8SUW - chains E and F of the 16 polymer chains in the assembly; structure by electron microscopy, 3.15 A resolution.

[Chain E (and F)]
Molecule: SIR2-like domain-containing protein
Organism: Escherichia coli
Notes: chain F of this document is another copy of the same molecule, construct and numbering; everything in this record applies to it too
Reference sequence: A0A7B5N0T7 (A0A7B5N0T7_ECOLX); residue numbers follow UniProt; this construct covers 1-415
Chain sequence (415 residues; row label = number of the first residue in the row):
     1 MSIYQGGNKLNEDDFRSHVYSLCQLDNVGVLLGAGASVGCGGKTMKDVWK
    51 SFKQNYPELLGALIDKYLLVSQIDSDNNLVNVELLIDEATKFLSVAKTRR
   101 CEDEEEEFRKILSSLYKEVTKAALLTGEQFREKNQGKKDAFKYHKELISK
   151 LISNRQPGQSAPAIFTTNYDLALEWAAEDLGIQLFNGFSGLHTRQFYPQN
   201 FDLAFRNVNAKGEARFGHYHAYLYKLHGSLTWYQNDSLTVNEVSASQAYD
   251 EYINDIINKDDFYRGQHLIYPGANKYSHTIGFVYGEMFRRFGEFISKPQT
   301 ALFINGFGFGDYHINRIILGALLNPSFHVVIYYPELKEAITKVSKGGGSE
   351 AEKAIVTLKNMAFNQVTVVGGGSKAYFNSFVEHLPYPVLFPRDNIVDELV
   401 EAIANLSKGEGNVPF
Not modelled in the structure: 1, 211-216, 408-415 (chain F: 1, 210-216, 392, 409-415)
Reported in the primary citation:
  - catalytic residues: His227, Asp311, His313
  - mutagenesis - H227A, D311A, H313A: abolished catalytic activity on NAD+
  - mutagenesis - H227A, D311A, H313A: decreased catalytic activity on single-stranded DNA
  - mutagenesis - H227A: decreased growth

[How chain E and chain F interact]
Contacting residue pairs (17; chain E residue first):
  Tyr67(E) with Arg99(F)
  Lys91(E) with Ser94(F), hydrogen bond
  Ser94(E) with Lys91(F), hydrogen bond
  Val95(E) with Lys91(F); Val95(F), hydrophobic
  Arg99(E) with Glu104(F), salt bridge
  Arg100(E) with Leu68(F)
  Phe196(E) with Arg316(F), hydrogen bond (backbone-side chain)
  Leu238(E) with Tyr312(F), hydrogen bond (backbone-side chain); Glu350(F)
  Lys275(E) with Asn274(F), hydrogen bond (backbone-side chain)
  Phe282(E) with His313(F)
  Arg289(E) with Arg289(F)
  Glu293(E) with Arg289(F), salt bridge
  His313(E) with Thr279(F)
  Arg316(E) with Thr279(F); Ile280(F)
Also at the interface, not in a pair above, chain E (24 interface residues in all): Leu68, Phe92, Thr98, Gln199, Tyr276, Ser277, His278, Gly281, Gly285, Glu286
Also at the interface, not in a pair above, chain F (21 interface residues in all): Tyr67, Phe92, Thr98, Arg100, Ala273, Tyr276, Ile317

[Overview]
24 residues of chain E face 21 of chain F across their interface; the contacts include 5 hydrogen bonds and 2
salt bridges. Among the polar pairs are Arg99(E)-Glu104(F), Glu293(E)-Arg289(F) and Lys91(E)-Ser94(F). From
the paper: catalytic residues His227(E), Asp311(E) and His313(E); H227A, D311A and H313A of chain E abolish
catalytic activity on NAD+.
Chain E and chain F are both SIR2-like domain-containing protein (Escherichia coli); the structure, E. coli
SIR2-HerA complex (dodecamer SIR2 bound 4 protomers of HerA), was determined by electron microscopy, deposited
together with 8SU9, 8SUB, 8SXX, 8UAE and 8UAF.
